PDB entry 2HWE | X-ray diffraction, 3.80 A resolution | chains 1 and 3 of the 4 polymer chains in the assembly

# Chain 1
Protein: Human rhinovirus 1A coat protein (subunit VP1)
Source organism: Human rhinovirus 1A
UniProt: P23008 (POLG_HRV1A); residues 1-287 here correspond to UniProt positions 546-832 (UniProt number = residue number + 545)
Sequence (287 residues; numbered 1 to 287; the number before each row is that of its first residue):
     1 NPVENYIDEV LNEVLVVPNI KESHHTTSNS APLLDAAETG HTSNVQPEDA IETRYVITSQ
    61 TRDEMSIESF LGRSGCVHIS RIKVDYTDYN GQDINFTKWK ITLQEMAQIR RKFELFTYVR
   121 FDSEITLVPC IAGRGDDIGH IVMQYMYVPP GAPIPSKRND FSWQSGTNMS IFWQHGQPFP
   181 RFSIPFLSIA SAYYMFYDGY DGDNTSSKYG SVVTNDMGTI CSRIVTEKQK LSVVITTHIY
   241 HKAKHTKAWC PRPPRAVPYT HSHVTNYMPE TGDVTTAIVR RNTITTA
Not modelled in the structure: 1-4
Small-molecule neighbours: win54954 (W54; 5-(5-(2,6-dichloro-4-(4,5-dihydro-2-oxazoly)phenoxy)pentyl)-3-methyl isoxazole): T102, L103, Q104, F121, S123, I125, L127, Y145, M146, Y147, F182, I184, L187, M195, S211, N215, M217, I220, I239, H241

# Chain 3
Protein: Human rhinovirus 1A coat protein (subunit VP3)
Source organism: Human rhinovirus 1A
UniProt: P23008 (POLG_HRV1A); residues 1-238 here correspond to UniProt positions 308-545 (UniProt number = residue number + 307)
Sequence (238 residues; each row starts with the number of its first residue):
     1 GLPVYITPGS GQFMTTDDMQ SPCALPWYHP TKEISIPGEV KNLIEMCQVD TLIPVNNVGN
    61 NVGNVSMYTV QLGNQTGMAQ KVFSIKVDIT STPLATTLIG EIASYYTHWT GSLRFSFMFC
   121 GTANTTLKLL LAYTPPGIDE PTTRKDAMLG THVVWDVGLQ STISLVVPWV SASHFRLTAD
   181 NKYSMAGYIT CWYQTNLVVP PSTPQTADML CFVSACKDFC LRMARDTDLH IQSGPIEQ

# How chain 1 and chain 3 interact
Residue-residue contacts - 163 pairs, chain 1 then chain 3:
  V17(1) with K217(3); D218(3)
  P18(1) with K217(3)
  N19(1) with K217(3), hydrogen bond (backbone-side chain)
  I20(1) with D218(3)
  L33(1) with T162(3); I163(3); S164(3), hydrogen bond (backbone-backbone)
  L34(1) with Q160(3), hydrogen bond (backbone-side chain); T162(3); I163(3), hydrophobic
  D35(1) with Q160(3); T162(3), hydrogen bond (backbone-backbone)
  A36(1) with S161(3); T162(3)
  A37(1) with T162(3), hydrogen bond (backbone-side chain)
  E38(1) with M118(3); S161(3), hydrogen bond; T162(3)
  H41(1) with D50(3)
  T42(1) with Q48(3); V49(3); D50(3), hydrogen bond; S214(3)
  S43(1) with R114(3), hydrogen bond (backbone-side chain)
  N44(1) with R114(3)
  V45(1) with R114(3), hydrogen bond (backbone-side chain); C216(3)
  Q46(1) with C216(3); K217(3), hydrogen bond (side chain-backbone)
  P47(1) with S112(3); V166(3), hydrophobic; D218(3)
  E48(1) with K217(3), salt bridge
  A50(1) with V166(3), hydrophobic
  Q60(1) with T110(3); D218(3); C220(3)
  T61(1) with C220(3), hydrogen bond (backbone-side chain)
  R62(1) with N42(3); I44(3); K217(3), hydrogen bond (side chain-backbone); F219(3), hydrogen bond (side chain-backbone)
  E64(1) with Y106(3), hydrogen bond (backbone-side chain); R222(3); M223(3), hydrogen bond (side chain-backbone); A224(3)
  M65(1) with N42(3), hydrogen bond (backbone-side chain); L43(3), hydrogen bond (backbone-backbone); I44(3), hydrophobic; Y106(3); L221(3)
  S66(1) with K41(3); N42(3)
  I67(1) with V40(3), hydrophobic; K41(3); N42(3)
  F70(1) with L43(3), hydrophobic; Y105(3), hydrophobic
  R73(1) with T15(3); A224(3)
  S74(1) with T15(3), hydrogen bond (backbone-side chain)
  Q104(1) with I236(3)
  E105(1) with I236(3)
  M106(1) with I236(3)
  A107(1) with Q232(3)
  Q108(1) with D226(3), hydrogen bond
  R110(1) with I236(3)
  R111(1) with E101(3), salt bridge; Y105(3); L229(3); H230(3), hydrogen bond
  K112(1) with Y105(3)
  R120(1) with T31(3), hydrogen bond (side chain-backbone); K32(3), hydrogen bond (side chain-backbone); E33(3)
  E124(1) with M19(3); S21(3)
  T126(1) with F13(3)
  F179(1) with G11(3); F13(3), hydrophobic
  R181(1) with F13(3); D17(3), salt bridge; S21(3)
  F182(1) with S21(3); P22(3)
  S183(1) with S21(3), hydrogen bond; P22(3), hydrogen bond (backbone-backbone); C23(3); A24(3), hydrogen bond (backbone-backbone)
  P185(1) with C23(3); A24(3); L25(3), hydrophobic; Y28(3), hydrophobic
  F186(1) with Y28(3), hydrogen bond (backbone-side chain); P30(3); T31(3)
  L187(1) with L25(3), hydrophobic; Y28(3)
  S188(1) with Y28(3); T31(3)
  I189(1) with T31(3)
  A190(1) with T31(3)
  S191(1) with T31(3); K32(3), hydrogen bond (side chain-backbone); E33(3); I34(3), hydrogen bond (side chain-backbone)
  K242(1) with D17(3), hydrogen bond (side chain-backbone)
  K244(1) with S21(3)
  K247(1) with E33(3), salt bridge; E39(3), salt bridge
  A248(1) with E39(3); V40(3), hydrogen bond (backbone-backbone)
  W249(1) with I36(3); G38(3); E39(3)
  C250(1) with P37(3); G38(3), hydrogen bond (backbone-backbone)
  P251(1) with V40(3); M46(3), hydrophobic
  P254(1) with L98(3); E101(3)
  R255(1) with H230(3)
  P258(1) with Q232(3)
  Y259(1) with H230(3); Q232(3), hydrogen bond (backbone-side chain)
  H261(1) with I236(3); E237(3); Q238(3)
  S262(1) with I236(3); E237(3), hydrogen bond (backbone-backbone)
  A277(1) with L229(3)
  I278(1) with M67(3), hydrophobic; T92(3); T96(3)
  V279(1) with N57(3), hydrogen bond (backbone-side chain); T92(3)
  R280(1) with N57(3); G59(3), hydrogen bond (side chain-backbone); V62(3)
  R281(1) with V55(3), hydrogen bond (side chain-backbone); N57(3), hydrogen bond (backbone-backbone); V58(3); G59(3); S84(3), hydrogen bond (side chain-backbone); I85(3); P93(3)
  I284(1) with V55(3); N56(3); V58(3); V82(3); F83(3), hydrophobic; S84(3), hydrogen bond (backbone-backbone)
  T285(1) with K81(3), hydrogen bond (backbone-side chain); V82(3), hydrogen bond (side chain-backbone); S84(3); E140(3)
  T286(1) with S84(3); E140(3)
  A287(1) with S84(3), hydrogen bond (backbone-side chain); I85(3), hydrophobic; K86(3); E140(3), hydrogen bond (backbone-side chain)
Interface residues without a listed pair, chain 1 (86 interface residues in all): I51, F116, V128, M169, P178, I184, Y240, R252, P253, V257, T260, N282, T283
Interface residues without a listed pair, chain 3 (88 interface residues in all): Q12, T16, D18, C47, N60, G63, V153, P168, F212, T227, I231

# Summary
86 residues of chain 1 and 88 residues of chain 3 are in contact; the contacts include 43 hydrogen bonds and 5
salt bridges. Polar pairs include E48(1)-K217(3), R111(1)-E101(3) and R181(1)-D17(3). Bound to chain 1:
win54954.
Here chain 1 is Human rhinovirus 1A coat protein (subunit VP1) and chain 3 is Human rhinovirus 1A coat protein
(subunit VP3), both from Human rhinovirus 1A. Entry 2HWE (A comparison of the anti-rhinoviral drug binding
pocket in HRV14 and HRV1A) was determined by X-ray diffraction (same publication as 2HWB, 2HWC, 2HWD and
2HWF).
